PDB entry 1W3H | X-ray diffraction, 1.50 A resolution | chain A

# Chain A
Name: Endo-1,4-beta-xylanase A precursor
Source organism: Cellvibrio japonicus
Notes: EC 3.2.1.8; fragment: catalytic domain, residues 265-611
UniProtKB: P14768 (XYNA_PSEFL); residues 1-347 here correspond to UniProt positions 265-611 (UniProt number = residue number + 264)
Sequence (359 residues; each row starts with the number of its first residue; numbers below 1 keep their minus sign (Met-11 is residue -11)):
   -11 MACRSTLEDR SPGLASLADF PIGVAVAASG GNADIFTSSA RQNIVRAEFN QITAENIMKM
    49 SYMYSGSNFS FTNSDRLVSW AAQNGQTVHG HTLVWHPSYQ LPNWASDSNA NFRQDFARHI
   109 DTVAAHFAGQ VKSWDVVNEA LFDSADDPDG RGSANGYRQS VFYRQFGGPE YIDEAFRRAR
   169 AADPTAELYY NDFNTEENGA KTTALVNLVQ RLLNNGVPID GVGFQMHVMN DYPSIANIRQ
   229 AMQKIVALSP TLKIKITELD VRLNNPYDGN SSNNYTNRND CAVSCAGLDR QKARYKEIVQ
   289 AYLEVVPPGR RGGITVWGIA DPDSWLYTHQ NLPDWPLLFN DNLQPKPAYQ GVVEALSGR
Disordered / not traced: -11 to -2, 347
Sequence notes: engineered mutation Thr80 (Ala344 in P14768), Asn262 (Asp526 in P14768)
Cystine bridges: Cys269-Cys273
Ion coordination: Ca2+: Asn253, Asp256, Asn258, Asn261, Asn262

# In short
The Ca2+ site is built by Asn253, Asp256, Asn258, Asn261 and Asn262.
Chain A is Endo-1,4-beta-xylanase A precursor (Cellvibrio japonicus); the structure, The 3-dimensional
structure of a thermostable mutant of a xylanase (Xyn10A) from Cellvibrio japonicus, was determined by X-ray
diffraction, deposited together with 1W2P, 1W2V and 1W32.
